Entry 1LLI (X-ray diffraction, 2.10 A resolution); this record covers chains E and A of the 4 polymer chains in the assembly.

[Chain E]
Molecule: 20-nt DNA strand
Sequence (20 nucleotides; row label = number of the first residue in the row):
     1 TATATCACCGCCAGTGGTAT

[Chain A]
Name: Protein (lambda repressor)
From: Enterobacteria phage lambda
UniProtKB: P03034 (RPC1_LAMBD); residue numbers follow UniProt; this construct covers 1-92
Amino-acid sequence (92 residues; row label = number of the first residue in the row):
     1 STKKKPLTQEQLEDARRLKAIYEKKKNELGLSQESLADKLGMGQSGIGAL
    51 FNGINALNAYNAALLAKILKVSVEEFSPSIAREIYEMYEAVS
Not modelled in the structure: 1-3
Differences from the reference sequence: conflict Leu36 (Val in P03034), Leu40 (Met in P03034), Ile47 (Val in P03034)

[Interface between chain E and chain A]
Residue-residue contacts - 13 pairs, chain E then chain A:
  DA13(E) - Lys4(A)  hydrogen bond to the base
  DA13(E) - Asn55(A)  phosphate contact
  DA13(E) - Ala56(A)  hydrogen bond to the phosphate
  DG14(E) - Lys4(A)  hydrogen bond to the base
  DG14(E) - Met42(A)  phosphate contact
  DG14(E) - Leu50(A)  phosphate contact
  DG14(E) - Asn55(A)  hydrogen bond to the base
  DG14(E) - Asn61(A)  hydrogen bond to the phosphate
  DT15(E) - Met42(A)  phosphate contact
  DT15(E) - Gly43(A)  hydrogen bond to the phosphate
  DT15(E) - Ser45(A)  base contact
  DT15(E) - Gly46(A)  base contact
  DG16(E) - Ser45(A)  hydrogen bond to the base
Other interface residues (no listed pair), chain E (6 interface residues in all): DC12, DG17
Other interface residues (no listed pair), chain A (13 interface residues in all): Lys5, Leu7, Gly41, Ile54

[Summary]
6 residues of chain E and 13 residues of chain A are in contact; the contacts include 7 hydrogen bonds. Polar
contacts include DA13(E)-Lys4(A), DG14(E)-Lys4(A) and DG14(E)-Asn55(A).
Here chain E is a 20-nt DNA strand and chain A is Protein (lambda repressor) (Enterobacteria phage lambda).
Entry 1LLI (The crystal structure of a mutant protein with altered but improved hydrophobic core packing) was
determined by X-ray diffraction.
